PDB entry 2JMX | solution NMR | chains A and B

# Chain A
Name: ATP synthase O subunit, mitochondrial
Organism: Bos taurus
Notes: EC 3.6.3.14; fragment: ATP synthase O subunit, residues 1-120
UniProt: P13621 (ATPO_BOVIN); residues 1-120 here correspond to UniProt positions 24-143 (UniProt number = residue number + 23)
Sequence (120 residues; row label = number of the first residue in the row):
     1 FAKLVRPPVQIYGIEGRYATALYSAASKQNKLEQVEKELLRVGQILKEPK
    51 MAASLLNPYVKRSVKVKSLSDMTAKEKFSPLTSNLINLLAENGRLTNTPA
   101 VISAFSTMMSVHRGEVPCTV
UniProt features mapped onto this chain:
  - modified residue: K31 (N6-acetyllysine), K37 (N6-acetyllysine), K47 (N6-acetyllysine), K50 (N6-acetyllysine), K67 (N6-succinyllysine), K77 (N6-acetyllysine)

# Chain B
Name: ATP synthase subunit alpha heart isoform, mitochondrial
Notes: EC 3.6.3.14; fragment: ATP synthase subunit alpha heart isoform, residues 1-25
UniProt: P19483 (ATPA1_BOVIN); residues 1-25 here correspond to UniProt positions 44-68 (UniProt number = residue number + 43)
Sequence (25 residues; row label = number of the first residue in the row):
     1 QKTGTAEVSSILEERILGADTSVDL
UniProt features mapped onto this chain:
  - modified residue: Q1 (Pyrrolidone carboxylic acid), S10 (Phosphoserine), S22 (Phosphoserine)

# How chain A and chain B interact
Contacting residue pairs - 12 pairs, chain A then chain B:
  I14(A) - E7(B)
  R17(A) - S9(B)
  Y18(A) - T5(B)
  Y18(A) - S9(B)
  A21(A) - S9(B)
  A21(A) - S10(B)
  A21(A) - E13(B)
  L22(A) - S9(B)
  S24(A) - E13(B)
  A25(A) - E13(B)
  A25(A) - L17(B)
  R94(A) - T5(B)
Interface residues without a listed pair, chain A (11 interface residues in all): Q29, N84, L88
Interface residues without a listed pair, chain B (8 interface residues in all): V8, L12

# Overview
Chain A and chain B form an interface of 11 and 8 residues respectively.
Here chain A is ATP synthase O subunit, mitochondrial (Bos taurus) and chain B is ATP synthase subunit alpha
heart isoform, mitochondrial. Entry 2JMX (OSCP-NT (1-120) in complex with N-terminal (1-25) alpha subunit from
F1-ATPase) was determined by solution NMR.
